Entry 2GES (X-ray diffraction, 2.40 A resolution); this record covers chain A.

Chain A:
Name: Pantothenate kinase
Organism: Mycobacterium tuberculosis
Notes: EC 2.7.1.33
UniProtKB: P63810 (COAA_MYCTU); residues 1-312 here = UniProt positions 1-312
Sequence (312 residues; numbered 1 to 312; the number before each row is that of its first residue):
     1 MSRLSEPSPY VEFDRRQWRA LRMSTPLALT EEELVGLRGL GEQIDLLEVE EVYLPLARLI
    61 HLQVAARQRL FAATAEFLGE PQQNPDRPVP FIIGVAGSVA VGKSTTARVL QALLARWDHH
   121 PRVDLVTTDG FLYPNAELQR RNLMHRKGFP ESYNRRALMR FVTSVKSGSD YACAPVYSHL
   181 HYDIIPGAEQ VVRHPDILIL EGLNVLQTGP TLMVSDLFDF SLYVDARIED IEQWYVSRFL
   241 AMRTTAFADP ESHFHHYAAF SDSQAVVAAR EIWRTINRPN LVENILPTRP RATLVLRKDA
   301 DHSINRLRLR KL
Disordered / not traced: 1-4
Sequence notes: modified residue (173)
Modified positions: Cys-173 (s,s-(2-hydroxyethyl)thiocysteine; CME)
Residues lining bound ligands: S-(thioethylhydroxy)coenzyme A (COK; [(2R,3S,4R,5R)-5-(6-amino-9H-purin-9-yl)-4-hydroxy-3-(phosphonooxy)tetrahydrofuran-2-yl]methyl (3R)-3-hydroxy-4-{[3-({2-[(2-hydroxyethyl)dithio]ethyl}amino)-3-oxopropyl]amino}-2,2-dimethyl-4-oxobutyl dihydrogen diphosphate): Gly-39, Leu-40, Val-99, Ala-100, Lys-103, Ser-104, Thr-105, Arg-108, Asp-129, Leu-132, Lys-147, Gly-148, Tyr-177, His-179, Leu-180, Tyr-182, Leu-203, Tyr-235, Arg-238, Phe-239, Met-242, Ala-246, Phe-247, Phe-254, Ile-272, Ile-276, Asn-277

Summary:
Bound to chain A: S-(thioethylhydroxy)coenzyme A.
Chain A is Pantothenate kinase (Mycobacterium tuberculosis); the structure, Pantothenate kinase from
Mycobacterium tuberculosis (MtPanK) in complex with a coenzyme A derivative, Form-I (RT), was determined by
X-ray diffraction, deposited together with 2GET, 2GEU and 2GEV.
